2ZI7 - chains B and A; structure by X-ray diffraction, 1.97 A resolution.

Chain B (and A):
Protein: Deoxycytidine kinase
From: Homo sapiens
Notes: EC 2.7.1.74; chain A of this document is another copy of the same molecule, construct and numbering; everything in this record applies to it too
Reference sequence: P27707 (DCK_HUMAN); numbering as in UniProt (aligned over 1-260)
Chain sequence (279 residues; each row starts with the number of its first residue; numbers below 1 keep their minus sign (Met-18 is residue -18)):
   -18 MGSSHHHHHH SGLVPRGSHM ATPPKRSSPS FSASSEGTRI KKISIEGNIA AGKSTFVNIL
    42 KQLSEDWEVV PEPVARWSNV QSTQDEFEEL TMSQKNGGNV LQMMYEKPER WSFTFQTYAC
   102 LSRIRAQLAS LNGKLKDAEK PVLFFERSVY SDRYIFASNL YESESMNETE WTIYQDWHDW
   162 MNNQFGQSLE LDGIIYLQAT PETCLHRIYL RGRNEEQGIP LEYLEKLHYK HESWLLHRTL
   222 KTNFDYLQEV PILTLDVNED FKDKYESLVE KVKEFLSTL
Unresolved in the structure: -18 to 20, 62-76, 114-120, 221-230 (chain A: -18 to 20, 65-77, 222-230)
Sequence notes: expression tag (-18 to 0); engineered mutation Ser9 (Cys in P27707), Ser45 (Cys in P27707), Ser59 (Cys in P27707), Ser146 (Cys in P27707)
Residues lining bound ligands:
  - 2'-deoxy-guanosine (GNG): Ile30, Glu53, Val55, Trp58, Leu82, Met85, Tyr86, Phe96, Gln97, Ala100, Arg104, Arg128, Asp133, Phe137, Leu141, Arg194, Glu197, Tyr204
  - UDP (uridine-5'-diphosphate): Asn29, Ile30, Ala31, Ala32, Gly33, Lys34, Ser35, Thr36, Glu127, Arg188, Leu191, Arg192, Asp241, Phe242, Lys243
Swiss-Prot annotation at these positions:
  - active site: Glu127 (Proton acceptor)
  - binding site (ATP): Gly28 to Thr36, Arg188 to Arg192, Glu240 to Phe242
  - binding site (substrate): Glu53, Tyr86, Gln97, Arg128, Asp133, Glu197
  - modified residue: Ser11 (Phosphoserine), Ser15 (Phosphoserine), Thr72 (Phosphothreonine), Ser74 (Phosphoserine)
  - mutagenesis: Ser74 (S74A: 4.5-fold increase in Km), Ala100 (A100V: Strongly increased catalytic efficiency towards deoxycytidine; when associated with M-104 and A-133), Arg104 (R104L: Strongly increased catalytic efficiency towards deoxythymidine; when associated with A-133; R104M: Strongly increased catalytic efficiency towards deoxycytidine ...), Asp133 (D133A: Strongly increased catalytic efficiency towards deoxycytidine; when associated with V-100 and M-104. Strongly increased catalytic efficiency towards deoxythymidine; when associated with L-104)
Reported in the primary citation:
  - binding site for 2'-deoxy-guanosine: Glu53, Gln97, Arg104, Glu197
  - catalytic residues: Glu53 (proposed by the authors, not directly observed)
  - conformationally variable residues (loop rearrangement, side-chain flip): Glu53, Trp58, Asn80, Tyr86, Arg104, Asp133, Glu197, Tyr204, Glu240 to Lys254
  - contacts within the chain: Glu53-Arg104, Asp133-Tyr155 (hydrogen bond), Gln97-Asp133 (hydrogen bond)
  - conformationally variable residues (side-chain flip): Gln97 (proposed by the authors, not directly observed)

Interface between chain B and chain A:
Pairs across the interface - 46 pairs, chain B then chain A:
  Arg57(B) with Asp157(A), salt bridge
  Val61(B) with Thr153(A); Ile154(A), hydrophobic
  Gly79(B) with Thr150(A)
  Met84(B) with Thr150(A)
  Glu90(B) with Arg91(A), hydrogen bond (backbone-side chain)
  Arg91(B) with Glu90(A), hydrogen bond (side chain-backbone); Arg91(A); Glu151(A), salt bridge
  Trp92(B) with Asn148(A); Glu151(A)
  Phe94(B) with Thr95(A)
  Thr95(B) with Phe94(A); Ile154(A)
  Tyr99(B) with Ile154(A), hydrophobic; Asp157(A), hydrogen bond
  Leu102(B) with Trp158(A); Trp161(A), hydrophobic
  Arg106(B) with Asp157(A); Trp161(A)
  Leu109(B) with Trp161(A), hydrophobic
  Asn148(B) with Trp92(A)
  Thr150(B) with Gly79(A)
  Glu151(B) with Arg91(A), salt bridge; Trp92(A)
  Thr153(B) with Val61(A); Gln62(A); Ser63(A)
  Ile154(B) with Val61(A), hydrophobic; Thr95(A); Tyr99(A), hydrophobic
  Asp157(B) with Ser63(A); Thr64(A); Tyr99(A); Arg106(A), salt bridge
  Trp158(B) with Leu102(A); Trp158(A)
  Trp161(B) with Leu102(A), hydrophobic; Arg106(A); Met162(A), hydrophobic; Phe166(A), hydrophobic
  Met162(B) with Trp161(A), hydrophobic
  Gln165(B) with Phe166(A)
  Phe166(B) with Trp161(A), hydrophobic; Gln165(A); Phe166(A), hydrophobic
Other interface residues (no listed pair), chain B (27 interface residues in all): Val81, Thr98, Ile105
Other interface residues (no listed pair), chain A (29 interface residues in all): Val81, Met84, Thr98, Ile105, Leu109

Overview:
27 residues of chain B and 29 residues of chain A are in contact, with 3 hydrogen bonds and 4 salt bridges.
Among the polar pairs are Arg57(B)-Asp157(A), Arg91(B)-Glu151(A) and Asp157(B)-Arg106(A). Chain B binds
2'-deoxy-guanosine and UDP. The paper reports the catalytic residue Glu53(B); a binding site for
2'-deoxy-guanosine at Glu53(B), Gln97(B) and Arg104(B) among others.
Chain B and chain A are both Deoxycytidine kinase (Homo sapiens); the structure, C4S dCK variant of dCK in
complex with D-dG+UDP, was determined by X-ray diffraction (same publication as 2ZI9 and 2ZIA).
